Entry 4N9C (X-ray diffraction, 1.75 A resolution); this record covers chains A and B.

[Chain A (and B)]
Name: Nicotinamide phosphoribosyltransferase
Organism: Homo sapiens
Notes: EC 2.4.2.12; chain B of this document is another copy of the same molecule, construct and numbering; everything in this record applies to it too
Reference sequence: P43490 (NAMPT_HUMAN); numbering as in UniProt (aligned over 1-491)
Chain sequence (501 residues; row label = number of the first residue in the row):
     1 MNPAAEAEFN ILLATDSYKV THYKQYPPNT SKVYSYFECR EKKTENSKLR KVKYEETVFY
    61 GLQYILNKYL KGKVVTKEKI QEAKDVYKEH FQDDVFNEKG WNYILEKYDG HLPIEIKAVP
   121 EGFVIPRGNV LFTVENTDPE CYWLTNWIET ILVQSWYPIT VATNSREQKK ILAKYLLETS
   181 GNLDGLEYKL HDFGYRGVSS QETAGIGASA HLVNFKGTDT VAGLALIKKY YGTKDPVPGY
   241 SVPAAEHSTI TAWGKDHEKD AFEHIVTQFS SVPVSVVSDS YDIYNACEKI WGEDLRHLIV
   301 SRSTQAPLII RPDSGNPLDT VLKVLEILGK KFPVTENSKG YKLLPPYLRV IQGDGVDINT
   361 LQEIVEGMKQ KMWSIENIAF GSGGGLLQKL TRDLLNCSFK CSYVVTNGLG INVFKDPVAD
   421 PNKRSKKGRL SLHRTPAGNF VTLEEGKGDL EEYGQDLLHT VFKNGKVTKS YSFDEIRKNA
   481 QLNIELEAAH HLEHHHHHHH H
Unresolved in the structure: 1-7, 43-52, 487-501 (chain B: 1-7, 43-52, 488-501)
Construct notes: expression tag (492-501)
Small-molecule neighbours: 5-nitro-1H-benzimidazole (2ZM): His-191, Phe-193, Asp-219, Ser-241, Val-242, Ala-244, Ser-275, Ile-309, Arg-311, Ile-351

[Chain A / chain B interface]
Contacting residue pairs - 216 pairs, chain A then chain B:
  Phe-9(A) / Gln-201(B)
  Leu-13(A) / Tyr-195(B)
  Leu-13(A) / Val-221(B)
  Ala-14(A) / Tyr-195(B)
  Ala-14(A) / Gln-201(B)
  Thr-15(A) / Tyr-195(B)
  Thr-15(A) / Asp-219(B)
  Thr-15(A) / Val-221(B)
  Asp-16(A) / Tyr-195(B)
  Asp-16(A) / Arg-196(B)  salt bridge
  Asp-16(A) / Asp-219(B)
  Ser-17(A) / Thr-218(B)
  Ser-17(A) / Asp-219(B)  hydrogen bond (backbone-backbone)
  Ser-17(A) / Val-221(B)
  Ser-17(A) / Ser-241(B)
  Tyr-18(A) / Arg-196(B)  hydrogen bond
  Tyr-18(A) / Asp-219(B)  hydrogen bond (backbone-side chain)
  Tyr-18(A) / Ala-244(B)
  Tyr-18(A) / Ala-245(B)
  Tyr-18(A) / Glu-246(B)
  Lys-19(A) / Glu-246(B)  salt bridge
  Thr-21(A) / Pro-243(B)
  Thr-21(A) / Ala-244(B)
  Thr-21(A) / Phe-269(B)
  His-22(A) / Ala-244(B)  hydrogen bond (side chain-backbone)
  His-22(A) / Ala-245(B)
  His-22(A) / Glu-246(B)  salt bridge
  His-22(A) / Thr-249(B)
  Lys-24(A) / His-264(B)  hydrogen bond (backbone-side chain)
  Lys-24(A) / Gln-268(B)  hydrogen bond (backbone-side chain)
  Lys-24(A) / Phe-269(B)
  Gln-25(A) / Ala-244(B)  hydrogen bond (side chain-backbone)
  Gln-25(A) / Ala-245(B)
  Gln-25(A) / Thr-249(B)  hydrogen bond
  Gln-25(A) / Trp-253(B)  hydrogen bond (backbone-side chain)
  Gln-25(A) / His-264(B)
  Gln-25(A) / Ile-265(B)
  Gln-25(A) / Phe-269(B)
  Tyr-26(A) / Glu-246(B)
  Tyr-26(A) / Ser-248(B)  hydrogen bond
  Tyr-26(A) / Thr-249(B)
  Tyr-26(A) / Ala-252(B)  hydrophobic
  Tyr-26(A) / Trp-253(B)
  Tyr-26(A) / His-264(B)
  Pro-27(A) / Ala-252(B)
  Pro-27(A) / Trp-253(B)  hydrophobic
  Pro-28(A) / Trp-253(B)
  Tyr-69(A) / Gln-201(B)
  Val-86(A) / Leu-224(B)  hydrophobic
  Tyr-87(A) / Val-221(B)
  Glu-89(A) / Pro-236(B)
  Glu-89(A) / Val-237(B)
  Glu-89(A) / Tyr-240(B)
  His-90(A) / Thr-218(B)  hydrogen bond (side chain-backbone)
  His-90(A) / Leu-224(B)
  His-90(A) / Gly-239(B)  hydrogen bond (side chain-backbone)
  His-90(A) / Tyr-240(B)
  His-90(A) / Ser-241(B)  hydrogen bond (backbone-backbone)
  Phe-91(A) / Ser-241(B)
  Phe-91(A) / Val-242(B)
  Gln-92(A) / Tyr-240(B)
  Asp-93(A) / Val-272(B)
  Asn-146(A) / Glu-246(B)  hydrogen bond
  Asn-146(A) / Ser-248(B)  hydrogen bond
  Glu-149(A) / Arg-196(B)  salt bridge
  Glu-149(A) / Glu-246(B)
  Thr-150(A) / Tyr-195(B)
  Thr-150(A) / Arg-196(B)
  Ile-151(A) / Gln-201(B)
  Val-153(A) / Arg-196(B)
  Gln-154(A) / Tyr-195(B)  hydrogen bond (side chain-backbone)
  Gln-154(A) / Arg-196(B)
  Gln-154(A) / Val-198(B)
  Gln-154(A) / Ser-200(B)
  Gln-154(A) / Gln-201(B)  hydrogen bond
  Trp-156(A) / Arg-196(B)  hydrogen bond (side chain-backbone)
  Trp-156(A) / Gly-197(B)
  Trp-156(A) / Val-198(B)  hydrogen bond (side chain-backbone)
  Trp-156(A) / Gln-388(B)
  Tyr-157(A) / Ser-199(B)
  Tyr-195(A) / Leu-13(B)
  Tyr-195(A) / Ala-14(B)
  Tyr-195(A) / Thr-15(B)
  Tyr-195(A) / Asp-16(B)
  Tyr-195(A) / Thr-150(B)
  Tyr-195(A) / Gln-154(B)  hydrogen bond (backbone-side chain)
  Arg-196(A) / Asp-16(B)  salt bridge
  Arg-196(A) / Tyr-18(B)  hydrogen bond
  Arg-196(A) / Glu-149(B)  salt bridge
  Arg-196(A) / Thr-150(B)
  Arg-196(A) / Val-153(B)
  Arg-196(A) / Gln-154(B)
  Arg-196(A) / Trp-156(B)  hydrogen bond (backbone-side chain)
  Arg-196(A) / Arg-392(B)
  Gly-197(A) / Trp-156(B)
  Val-198(A) / Gln-154(B)
  Val-198(A) / Trp-156(B)  hydrogen bond (backbone-side chain)
  Ser-199(A) / Tyr-157(B)
  Ser-199(A) / Ser-199(B)  hydrogen bond
  Ser-199(A) / Thr-203(B)  hydrogen bond
  Ser-199(A) / Ile-206(B)
  Ser-200(A) / Gln-154(B)
  Ser-200(A) / Ser-200(B)  hydrogen bond
  Ser-200(A) / Glu-202(B)
  Ser-200(A) / Thr-203(B)  hydrogen bond
  Ser-200(A) / Ile-206(B)
  Gln-201(A) / Phe-9(B)
  Gln-201(A) / Ala-14(B)
  Gln-201(A) / Tyr-69(B)
  Gln-201(A) / Ile-151(B)
  Gln-201(A) / Gln-154(B)  hydrogen bond
  Gln-201(A) / Glu-202(B)  hydrogen bond (backbone-side chain)
  Glu-202(A) / Ser-200(B)
  Glu-202(A) / Gln-201(B)  hydrogen bond (side chain-backbone)
  Glu-202(A) / Glu-202(B)  hydrogen bond (side chain-backbone)
  Thr-203(A) / Ser-199(B)  hydrogen bond
  Thr-203(A) / Ser-200(B)  hydrogen bond
  Thr-203(A) / Thr-203(B)  hydrogen bond
  Ile-206(A) / Ser-199(B)
  Ile-206(A) / Ser-200(B)
  Thr-218(A) / Ser-17(B)
  Thr-218(A) / His-90(B)  hydrogen bond (backbone-side chain)
  Asp-219(A) / Thr-15(B)
  Asp-219(A) / Asp-16(B)
  Asp-219(A) / Ser-17(B)  hydrogen bond (backbone-backbone)
  Asp-219(A) / Tyr-18(B)  hydrogen bond (side chain-backbone)
  Val-221(A) / Leu-13(B)
  Val-221(A) / Thr-15(B)
  Val-221(A) / Ser-17(B)
  Val-221(A) / Tyr-87(B)
  Leu-224(A) / Val-86(B)  hydrophobic
  Leu-224(A) / His-90(B)
  Pro-236(A) / Glu-89(B)
  Val-237(A) / Glu-89(B)
  Gly-239(A) / His-90(B)  hydrogen bond (backbone-side chain)
  Tyr-240(A) / Glu-89(B)
  Tyr-240(A) / His-90(B)
  Ser-241(A) / Ser-17(B)
  Ser-241(A) / His-90(B)  hydrogen bond (backbone-backbone)
  Ser-241(A) / Phe-91(B)
  Val-242(A) / Phe-91(B)
  Pro-243(A) / Thr-21(B)
  Ala-244(A) / Tyr-18(B)
  Ala-244(A) / Thr-21(B)
  Ala-244(A) / His-22(B)  hydrogen bond (backbone-side chain)
  Ala-244(A) / Gln-25(B)  hydrogen bond (backbone-side chain)
  Ala-245(A) / Tyr-18(B)
  Ala-245(A) / His-22(B)
  Ala-245(A) / Gln-25(B)
  Glu-246(A) / Tyr-18(B)
  Glu-246(A) / Lys-19(B)  salt bridge
  Glu-246(A) / His-22(B)  salt bridge
  Glu-246(A) / Tyr-26(B)
  Glu-246(A) / Asn-146(B)  hydrogen bond
  Glu-246(A) / Glu-149(B)
  His-247(A) / Lys-415(B)
  Ser-248(A) / Tyr-26(B)  hydrogen bond
  Ser-248(A) / Asn-146(B)  hydrogen bond
  Ser-248(A) / Cys-401(B)
  Thr-249(A) / His-22(B)
  Thr-249(A) / Gln-25(B)  hydrogen bond
  Thr-249(A) / Tyr-26(B)
  Thr-251(A) / Val-413(B)
  Thr-251(A) / Phe-414(B)
  Ala-252(A) / Tyr-26(B)  hydrophobic
  Ala-252(A) / Pro-27(B)
  Ala-252(A) / Val-404(B)
  Trp-253(A) / Gln-25(B)  hydrogen bond (side chain-backbone)
  Trp-253(A) / Tyr-26(B)
  Trp-253(A) / Pro-27(B)
  Trp-253(A) / Pro-28(B)
  His-264(A) / Lys-24(B)  hydrogen bond (side chain-backbone)
  His-264(A) / Gln-25(B)
  His-264(A) / Tyr-26(B)
  Ile-265(A) / Gln-25(B)
  Gln-268(A) / Lys-24(B)
  Phe-269(A) / Thr-21(B)
  Phe-269(A) / Lys-24(B)
  Phe-269(A) / Gln-25(B)
  Asp-279(A) / Pro-417(B)
  Ser-280(A) / Lys-415(B)
  Ser-280(A) / Asp-416(B)  hydrogen bond (backbone-backbone)
  Ser-280(A) / Pro-417(B)
  Tyr-281(A) / Phe-414(B)
  Tyr-281(A) / Asp-416(B)
  Tyr-281(A) / Pro-417(B)
  Tyr-281(A) / Val-418(B)  hydrogen bond (backbone-backbone)
  Asp-282(A) / Val-418(B)
  Asp-313(A) / Lys-423(B)  hydrogen bond (backbone-side chain)
  Ser-314(A) / Pro-417(B)
  Ser-314(A) / Lys-423(B)
  Asp-354(A) / Lys-423(B)  salt bridge
  Gln-388(A) / Trp-156(B)
  Gln-388(A) / Gln-388(B)
  Gln-388(A) / Leu-390(B)  hydrogen bond (side chain-backbone)
  Lys-389(A) / Thr-391(B)
  Leu-390(A) / Gln-388(B)  hydrogen bond (backbone-side chain)
  Thr-391(A) / Lys-389(B)
  Arg-392(A) / Arg-196(B)
  Cys-401(A) / Ser-248(B)
  Val-404(A) / Ala-252(B)
  Val-413(A) / Thr-251(B)
  Phe-414(A) / Thr-251(B)
  Phe-414(A) / Tyr-281(B)
  Lys-415(A) / His-247(B)
  Lys-415(A) / Ser-280(B)
  Asp-416(A) / Ser-280(B)  hydrogen bond (backbone-backbone)
  Asp-416(A) / Tyr-281(B)
  Pro-417(A) / Asp-279(B)
  Pro-417(A) / Ser-280(B)
  Pro-417(A) / Tyr-281(B)
  Pro-417(A) / Ser-314(B)
  Val-418(A) / Tyr-281(B)  hydrogen bond (backbone-backbone)
  Val-418(A) / Asp-282(B)
  Lys-423(A) / Asp-313(B)  hydrogen bond (side chain-backbone)
  Lys-423(A) / Asp-354(B)  salt bridge
Also at the interface, not in a pair above, chain A (98 interface residues in all): Val-95, Phe-193, Ala-204, Thr-220, Ala-222, Lys-255, Val-272, Ile-283, Tyr-284, Gly-315, Ala-419, Asp-420
Also at the interface, not in a pair above, chain B (99 interface residues in all): Gln-92, Asp-93, Val-95, Phe-193, Ala-204, Thr-220, Ala-222, Gly-254, Lys-255, Ile-283, Tyr-284, Gly-315, Ala-419, Asp-420

[Summary]
Chain A and chain B form an interface of 98 and 99 residues respectively, with 55 hydrogen bonds and 10 salt
bridges. Among the polar pairs are Asp-16(A)/Arg-196(B), Lys-19(A)/Glu-246(B) and His-22(A)/Glu-246(B).
Ligands of chain A: 5-nitro-1H-benzimidazole.
Chain A and chain B are both Nicotinamide phosphoribosyltransferase (Homo sapiens); the structure,
Fragment-based Design of 3-Aminopyridine-derived Amides as Potent Inhibitors of Human Nicotinamide
Phosphoribosyltransferase (NAMPT), was determined by X-ray diffraction together with 4N9B, 4N9D and 4N9E from
the same study.
